Entry 6DO9 (X-ray diffraction, 1.36 A resolution); this record covers chains A and C of the 4 polymer chains in the assembly.

Chain A:
Protein: Ribonuclease H
Source organism: Bacillus halodurans (strain ATCC BAA-125 / DSM 18197 / FERM 7344 / JCM 9153 / C-125)
Notes: EC 3.1.26.4; fragment: Catalytic Domain
Reference sequence: Q9KEI9 (RNH1_BACHD); numbering as in UniProt (aligned over 61-196)
Amino-acid sequence (136 residues; row label = number of the first residue in the row):
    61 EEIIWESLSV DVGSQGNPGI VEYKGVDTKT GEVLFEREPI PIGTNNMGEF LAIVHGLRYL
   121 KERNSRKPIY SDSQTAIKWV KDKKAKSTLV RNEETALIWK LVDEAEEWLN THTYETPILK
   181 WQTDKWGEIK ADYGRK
Bound ions: Mg2+ site 1: Asp71, Glu109, Asp132 (shared with 1 residue of chain B; 1 residue of chain b); Mg2+ site 2: Asp71, Asp192 (shared with 1 residue of chain b); K+ site 1: Asp132, Glu188 (shared with 1 residue of chain b); K+ site 2: Asp192 (shared with 1 residue of chain b)
Curated features (UniProtKB/Swiss-Prot):
  - binding site (Mg(2+)): Asp71, Glu109, Asp132, Asp192
  - mutagenesis: Glu109 (E109Q: Loss of activity), Asp132 (D132N: Loss of activity), Glu188 (E188A: Strongly reduces activity; E188Q: No effect), Asp192 (D192N: Strongly reduced activity with manganese. Loss of activity with magnesium)
From the paper describing this entry:
  - catalytic residues: Lys196 (proposed by the authors, not directly observed)

Chain C:
Molecule: 6-nt DNA strand
Sequence (6 nucleotides; each row starts with the number of its first residue):
     1 CGATGT
Bound ions: K+: DT4, DG5

Chain A / chain C interface:
Pairs across the interface (20):
  Asn77(A) with DA3(C), hydrogen bond to the base; DT4(C), hydrogen bond to the sugar
  Pro78(A) with DA3(C), phosphate contact; DT4(C), phosphate contact
  Thr104(A) with DT4(C), phosphate contact; DG5(C), hydrogen bond to the phosphate
  Asn105(A) with DT4(C), hydrogen bond to the base
  Asn106(A) with DT4(C), hydrogen bond to the base; DG5(C), hydrogen bond to the phosphate
  Met107(A) with DG5(C), phosphate contact
  Gln134(A) with DG5(C), base contact; DT6(C), base contact
  Thr135(A) with DG5(C), sugar contact
  Lys138(A) with DT6(C), phosphate contact
  Trp139(A) with DG5(C), phosphate contact; DT6(C), hydrogen bond to the phosphate
  Lys146(A) with DG5(C), sugar contact; DT6(C), phosphate contact
  Ser147(A) with DG5(C), hydrogen bond to the phosphate
  Thr148(A) with DG5(C), hydrogen bond to the phosphate
Other interface residues (no listed pair), chain A (14 interface residues in all): Leu149
Other interface residues (no listed pair), chain C (5 interface residues in all): DG2

Summary:
The interface between chain A and chain C involves 14 residues on one side and 5 on the other, with 9 hydrogen
bonds. Polar pairs include Asn77(A)-DA3(C), Asn105(A)-DT4(C) and Asn106(A)-DT4(C). Curated annotation
(UniProt) lists 4 Mg2+-binding residues and 4 mutagenesis sites on chain A. The paper reports the catalytic
residue Lys196(A).
Chain A is Ribonuclease H (Bacillus halodurans (strain ATCC BAA-125 / DSM 18197 / FERM 7344 / JCM 9153 /
C-125)) and chain C is a 6-nt DNA strand; the structure, Crystal Structure of Bacillus Halodurans Ribonuclease
H1 in Complex with an RNA/DNA Hybrid: Reaction in 2 ..., was determined by X-ray diffraction, deposited
together with 6DMN, 6DMV, 6DO8, 6DOA, 6DOB, 6DOC and 46 further entries.
